2Z19 - chain A; structure by X-ray diffraction, 1.15 A resolution.

== Chain A ==
Protein: Lysozyme C
Source organism: Gallus gallus
Notes: EC 3.2.1.17
UniProtKB: P00698 (LYSC_CHICK); residues 1-129 here correspond to UniProt positions 19-147 (UniProt number = residue number + 18)
Amino-acid sequence (129 residues; numbered 1 to 129; the number before each row is that of its first residue):
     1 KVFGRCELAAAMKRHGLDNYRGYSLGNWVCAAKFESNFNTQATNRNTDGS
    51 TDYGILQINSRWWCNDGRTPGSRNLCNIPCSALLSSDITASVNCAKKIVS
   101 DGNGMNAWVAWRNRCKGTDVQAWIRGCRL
Disulfide bonds: Cys-6/Cys-127, Cys-30/Cys-115, Cys-64/Cys-80, Cys-76/Cys-94
Swiss-Prot annotation at these positions:
  - active site: Glu-35, Asp-52
  - binding site (substrate): Asp-101

== Overview ==
UniProt lists active-site residues Glu-35 and Asp-52 and substrate-binding residue Asp-101.
Chain A is Lysozyme C (Gallus gallus); the structure, Phase transition of monoclinic lysozyme crystal soaked
in a saturated NaCl solution, was determined by X-ray diffraction, deposited together with 2Z12 and 2Z18.
